1J4T - chains C and D of the 4 polymer chains in the assembly; structure by X-ray diffraction, 2.40 A resolution.

# Chain C (and D)
Protein: Artocarpin
From: Artocarpus integer
Notes: chain D of this document is another copy of the same molecule, construct and numbering; everything in this record applies to it too
UniProtKB: Q7M1T4 (Q7M1T4_ARTIN); residues 1-149 here = UniProt positions 1-149
Sequence (149 residues; row label = number of the first residue in the row):
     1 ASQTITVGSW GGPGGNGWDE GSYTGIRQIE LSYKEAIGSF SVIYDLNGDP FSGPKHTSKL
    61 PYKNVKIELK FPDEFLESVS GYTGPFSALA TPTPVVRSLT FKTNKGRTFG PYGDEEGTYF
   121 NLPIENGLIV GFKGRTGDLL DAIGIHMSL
Sequence notes: modified residue (1); conflict Ser9 (Pro in Q7M1T4), Glu20 (Asp in Q7M1T4), Asp49 (Glu in Q7M1T4), Lys70 (Arg in Q7M1T4), Gly84 (Ala in Q7M1T4), Ile145 (Val in Q7M1T4), Ser148 (Ala in Q7M1T4)
Modified positions: Ala1 (n-acetylalanine; AYA)

# Interface between chain C and chain D
Residue-residue contacts (39):
  Gln3(C) with Asn126(D), hydrogen bond; Leu149(D)
  Thr4(C) with Asn126(D), hydrogen bond (backbone-side chain); Leu149(D)
  Ile5(C) with Ile5(D), hydrophobic; Asn126(D); Gly127(D); Met147(D), hydrophobic; Ser148(D); Leu149(D), hydrophobic
  Thr6(C) with Glu125(D), hydrogen bond (backbone-backbone); Asn126(D), hydrogen bond (backbone-backbone)
  Val7(C) with Leu122(D), hydrophobic; Pro123(D); Met147(D), hydrophobic
  Gly8(C) with Pro123(D), hydrogen bond (backbone-backbone); Glu125(D)
  Trp10(C) with Asn121(D), hydrogen bond (side chain-backbone); Pro123(D)
  Thr118(C) with Tyr119(D)
  Tyr119(C) with Tyr119(D)
  Asn121(C) with Trp10(D)
  Leu122(C) with Val7(D), hydrophobic
  Pro123(C) with Val7(D); Gly8(D), hydrogen bond (backbone-backbone); Trp10(D)
  Ile124(C) with Thr6(D)
  Glu125(C) with Thr6(D), hydrogen bond (backbone-backbone); Ser9(D); Lys133(D), salt bridge
  Asn126(C) with Gln3(D), hydrogen bond; Thr4(D); Ile5(D); Thr6(D), hydrogen bond (backbone-backbone)
  Lys133(C) with Glu125(D), salt bridge
  Met147(C) with Val7(D), hydrophobic
  Leu149(C) with Gln3(D); Thr4(D); Ile5(D)
Also at the interface, not in a pair above, chain C (21 interface residues in all): Ser9, Gly127, Ser148
Also at the interface, not in a pair above, chain D (21 interface residues in all): Thr118, Ile124

# Summary
The chain C/chain D interface involves 21 residues from each chain; the contacts include 10 hydrogen bonds and
2 salt bridges. Polar pairs include Glu125(C)-Lys133(D), Gln3(C)-Asn126(D) and Thr4(C)-Asn126(D).
Both chains are Artocarpin (Artocarpus integer). Entry 1J4T (Structure of Artocarpin: a Lectin with Mannose
Specificity (Form 2)) was determined by X-ray diffraction together with 1J4S and 1J4U from the same study.
